PDB entry 5E63 | X-ray diffraction, 2.60 A resolution | chains A and C of the 5 polymer chains in the assembly

# Chain A
Name: I-SmaMI LAGLIDADG meganuclease
Source organism: Sordaria macrospora (strain ATCC MYA-333 / DSM 997 / K(L3346) / K-hell)
Reference sequence: F7WD42 (F7WD42_SORMK); residues 1-302 here correspond to UniProt positions 114-415 (UniProt number = residue number + 113)
Amino-acid sequence (302 residues; numbered 1 to 302; the number before each row is that of its first residue):
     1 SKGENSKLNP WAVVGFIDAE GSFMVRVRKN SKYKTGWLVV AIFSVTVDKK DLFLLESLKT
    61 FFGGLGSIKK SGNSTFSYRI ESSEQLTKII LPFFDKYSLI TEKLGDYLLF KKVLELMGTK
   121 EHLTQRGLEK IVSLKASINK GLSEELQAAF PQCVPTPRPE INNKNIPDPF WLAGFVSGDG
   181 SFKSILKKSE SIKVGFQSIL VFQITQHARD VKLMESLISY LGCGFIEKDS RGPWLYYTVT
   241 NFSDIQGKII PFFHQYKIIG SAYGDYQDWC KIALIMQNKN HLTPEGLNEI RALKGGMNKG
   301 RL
Not modelled in the structure: 1-7, 301-302
Sequence notes: conflict Asn165 (Leu278 in F7WD42), Gln267 (Met380 in F7WD42); engineered mutation Ala262 (Lys375 in F7WD42)
Ion coordination: Mg2+ site 1: Ala19, Asp179 (shared with DT15(C) of chain C; 1 residue of chain D); Mg2+ site 2: Glu20, Asp179 (shared with 1 residue of chain B; DT15(C) of chain C; 1 residue of chain D; 1 residue of chain E); Mg2+ site 3: Gly178 (shared with 1 residue of chain E)
Residues lining bound ligands: 2-methoxyethanol (MXE): Lys49, Leu52, Phe76

# Chain C
Molecule: DNA left half site bottom strand
Sequence (11 nucleotides; numbered 15 to 25; the number before each row is that of its first residue):
    15 TGGAGGATAC C
Ion coordination: Mg2+ site 1: DT15 (shared with Ala19(A), Asp179(A) of chain A; 1 residue of chain D)

# Chain A / chain C interface
Pairs across the interface (24):
  Ala19(A) with DT15(C), phosphate contact
  Glu20(A) with DT15(C), sugar contact
  Gly21(A) with DG16(C), phosphate contact
  Ser22(A) with DT15(C), sugar contact; DG16(C), hydrogen bond to the phosphate
  Met24(A) with DG16(C), sugar contact; DG17(C), phosphate contact
  Arg26(A) with DA18(C), hydrogen bond to the base; DG19(C), hydrogen bond to the base
  Arg28(A) with DG19(C), hydrogen bond to the base; DG20(C), hydrogen bond to the base
  Thr46(A) with DT15(C), base contact
  Arg79(A) with DG16(C), base contact; DG17(C), hydrogen bond to the base; DA18(C), base contact
  Lys103(A) with DG16(C), salt bridge to the phosphate
  Ile138(A) with DG17(C), phosphate contact
  Asn139(A) with DG16(C), phosphate contact; DG17(C), hydrogen bond to the phosphate
  Lys140(A) with DG16(C), phosphate contact; DG17(C), hydrogen bond to the phosphate
  Gly141(A) with DG17(C), phosphate contact
  Ser143(A) with DA18(C), phosphate contact
  Asp179(A) with DT15(C), phosphate contact
Interface residues without a listed pair, chain A (18 interface residues in all): Ser71, Lys135

# Overview
18 residues of chain A face 6 of chain C across their interface; the contacts include 8 hydrogen bonds and 1
salt bridge. Polar contacts include Arg26(A)-DA18(C), Arg26(A)-DG19(C) and Arg28(A)-DG19(C). Chain A binds
2-methoxyethanol. The Mg2+ site 1 is built by Ala19(A), Asp179(A) and DT15(C).
Chain A is I-SmaMI LAGLIDADG meganuclease (Sordaria macrospora (strain ATCC MYA-333 / DSM 997 / K(L3346) /
K-hell)) and chain C is DNA left half site bottom strand; the structure, K262A mutant of I-SmaMI, was
determined by X-ray diffraction, deposited together with 5E5O, 5E5P, 5E5S and 5E67.
